Entry 5MY1 (electron microscopy, 7.60 A resolution (low resolution: residue-level contacts below are approximate; hydrogen-bond / salt-bridge calls are withheld)); this record covers chains A and N of the 26 polymer chains in the assembly.

# Chain A
Molecule: 16S ribosomal RNA
From: Escherichia coli K-12
Sequence (1542 nucleotides; row label = number of the first residue in the row):
     1 AAAUUGAAGA GUUUGAUCAU GGCUCAGAUU GAACGCUGGC GGCAGGCCUA ACACAUGCAA
    61 GUCGAACGGU AACAGGAAGA AGCUUGCUUC UUUGCUGACG AGUGGCGGAC GGGUGAGUAA
   121 UGUCUGGGAA ACUGCCUGAU GGAGGGGGAU AACUACUGGA AACGGUAGCU AAUACCGCAU
   181 AACGUCGCAA GACCAAAGAG GGGGACCUUC GGGCCUCUUG CCAUCGGAUG UGCCCAGAUG
   241 GGAUUAGCUA GUAGGUGGGG UAACGGCUCA CCUAGGCGAC GAUCCCUAGC UGGUCUGAGA
   301 GGAUGACCAG CCACACUGGA ACUGAGACAC GGUCCAGACU CCUACGGGAG GCAGCAGUGG
   361 GGAAUAUUGC ACAAUGGGCG CAAGCCUGAU GCAGCCAUGC CGCGUGUAUG AAGAAGGCCU
   421 UCGGGUUGUA AAGUACUUUC AGCGGGGAGG AAGGGAGUAA AGUUAAUACC UUUGCUCAUU
   481 GACGUUACCC GCAGAAGAAG CACCGGCUAA CUCCGUGCCA GCAGCCGCGG UAAUACGGAG
   541 GGUGCAAGCG UUAAUCGGAA UUACUGGGCG UAAAGCGCAC GCAGGCGGUU UGUUAAGUCA
   601 GAUGUGAAAU CCCCGGGCUC AACCUGGGAA CUGCAUCUGA UACUGGCAAG CUUGAGUCUC
   661 GUAGAGGGGG GUAGAAUUCC AGGUGUAGCG GUGAAAUGCG UAGAGAUCUG GAGGAAUACC
   721 GGUGGCGAAG GCGGCCCCCU GGACGAAGAC UGACGCUCAG GUGCGAAAGC GUGGGGAGCA
   781 AACAGGAUUA GAUACCCUGG UAGUCCACGC CGUAAACGAU GUCGACUUGG AGGUUGUGCC
   841 CUUGAGGCGU GGCUUCCGGA GCUAACGCGU UAAGUCGACC GCCUGGGGAG UACGGCCGCA
   901 AGGUUAAAAC UCAAAUGAAU UGACGGGGGC CCGCACAAGC GGUGGAGCAU GUGGUUUAAU
   961 UCGAUGCAAC GCGAAGAACC UUACCUGGUC UUGACAUCCA CGGAAGUUUU CAGAGAUGAG
  1021 AAUGUGCCUU CGGGAACCGU GAGACAGGUG CUGCAUGGCU GUCGUCAGCU CGUGUUGUGA
  1081 AAUGUUGGGU UAAGUCCCGC AACGAGCGCA ACCCUUAUCC UUUGUUGCCA GCGGUCCGGC
  1141 CGGGAACUCA AAGGAGACUG CCAGUGAUAA ACUGGAGGAA GGUGGGGAUG ACGUCAAGUC
  1201 AUCAUGGCCC UUACGACCAG GGCUACACAC GUGCUACAAU GGCGCAUACA AAGAGAAGCG
  1261 ACCUCGCGAG AGCAAGCGGA CCUCAUAAAG UGCGUCGUAG UCCGGAUUGG AGUCUGCAAC
  1321 UCGACUCCAU GAAGUCGGAA UCGCUAGUAA UCGUGGAUCA GAAUGCCACG GUGAAUACGU
  1381 UCCCGGGCCU UGUACACACC GCCCGUCACA CCAUGGGAGU GGGUUGCAAA AGAAGUAGGU
  1441 AGCUUAACCU UCGGGAGGGC GCUUACCACU UUGUGAUUCA UGACUGGGGU GAAGUCGUAA
  1501 CAAGGUAACC GUAGGGGAAC CUGCGGUUGG AUCACCUCCU UA
Not modelled in the structure: 1-4, 1535-1542

# Chain N
Name: 30S ribosomal protein S14
From: Escherichia coli K-12
UniProtKB: P0AG59 (RS14_ECOLI); residues 1-100 here correspond to UniProt positions 2-101 (UniProt number = residue number + 1)
Amino-acid sequence (100 residues; row label = number of the first residue in the row):
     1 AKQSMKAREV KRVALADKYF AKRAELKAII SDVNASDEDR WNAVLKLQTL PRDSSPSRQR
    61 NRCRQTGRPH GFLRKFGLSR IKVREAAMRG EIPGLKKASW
Not modelled in the structure: 36-39

# How chain A and chain N interact
Contacting residue pairs - 67 pairs, chain A then chain N:
  G973(A) - Arg68(N)
  G973(A) - Arg80(N)
  A974(A) - Arg68(N)
  A974(A) - His70(N)
  A974(A) - Arg80(N)
  G976(A) - His70(N)
  G976(A) - Gly71(N)
  A977(A) - His70(N)
  C979(A) - Ser57(N)
  C979(A) - Arg58(N)
  C980(A) - Arg12(N)
  C980(A) - Ser57(N)
  C980(A) - Arg58(N)
  U981(A) - Met5(N)
  U981(A) - Arg8(N)
  U981(A) - Arg12(N)
  U981(A) - Arg60(N)
  U981(A) - Arg62(N)
  U982(A) - Met5(N)
  U982(A) - Arg62(N)
  A983(A) - Met5(N)
  A983(A) - Arg8(N)
  A994(A) - Ser4(N)
  C995(A) - Gln3(N)
  C995(A) - Ala7(N)
  U1008(A) - Arg23(N)
  G1047(A) - Gln3(N)
  G1048(A) - Lys2(N)
  G1048(A) - Gln3(N)
  U1049(A) - Ala1(N)
  U1049(A) - Lys2(N)
  C1059(A) - Arg84(N)
  U1060(A) - Arg84(N)
  C1114(A) - Ser99(N)
  U1115(A) - Ser99(N)
  U1115(A) - Trp100(N)
  G1186(A) - Trp100(N)
  G1187(A) - Ser99(N)
  G1187(A) - Trp100(N)
  A1188(A) - Lys97(N)
  A1188(A) - Ser99(N)
  U1189(A) - Lys97(N)
  U1202(A) - Ala1(N)
  U1202(A) - Thr66(N)
  U1202(A) - Arg68(N)
  U1202(A) - Ile81(N)
  C1203(A) - Ala1(N)
  C1203(A) - Thr66(N)
  A1216(A) - Ser4(N)
  C1217(A) - Arg8(N)
  A1219(A) - Arg52(N)
  A1219(A) - Arg58(N)
  G1220(A) - Arg52(N)
  G1316(A) - Ser57(N)
  C1317(A) - Phe20(N)
  C1317(A) - Gln48(N)
  C1317(A) - Thr49(N)
  C1317(A) - Ser55(N)
  C1317(A) - Pro56(N)
  U1358(A) - Phe72(N)
  U1358(A) - Leu73(N)
  U1358(A) - Arg74(N)
  C1359(A) - Asn61(N)
  C1359(A) - Phe72(N)
  A1360(A) - Ser57(N)
  A1368(A) - Trp100(N)
  C1369(A) - Trp100(N)
Also at the interface, not in a pair above, chain A (42 interface residues in all): A975, U1009, G1050, G1058, C1218, G1272
Also at the interface, not in a pair above, chain N (39 interface residues in all): Asp32, Asp53, Gln59, Pro69, Lys82, Glu85

# Summary
42 residues of chain A face 39 of chain N across their interface.
Here chain A is 16S ribosomal RNA and chain N is 30S ribosomal protein S14, both from Escherichia coli K-12.
Entry 5MY1 (E. coli expressome) was determined by electron microscopy.
